8KFY - chains B and S of the 5 polymer chains in the assembly; structure by electron microscopy, 3.06 A resolution.

# Chain B
Molecule: Guanine nucleotide-binding protein G(I)/G(S)/G(T) subunit beta-1
Organism: Homo sapiens
UniProt: P62873 (GBB1_HUMAN); residues 1-340 here = UniProt positions 1-340
Sequence (366 residues; row label = number of the first residue in the row):
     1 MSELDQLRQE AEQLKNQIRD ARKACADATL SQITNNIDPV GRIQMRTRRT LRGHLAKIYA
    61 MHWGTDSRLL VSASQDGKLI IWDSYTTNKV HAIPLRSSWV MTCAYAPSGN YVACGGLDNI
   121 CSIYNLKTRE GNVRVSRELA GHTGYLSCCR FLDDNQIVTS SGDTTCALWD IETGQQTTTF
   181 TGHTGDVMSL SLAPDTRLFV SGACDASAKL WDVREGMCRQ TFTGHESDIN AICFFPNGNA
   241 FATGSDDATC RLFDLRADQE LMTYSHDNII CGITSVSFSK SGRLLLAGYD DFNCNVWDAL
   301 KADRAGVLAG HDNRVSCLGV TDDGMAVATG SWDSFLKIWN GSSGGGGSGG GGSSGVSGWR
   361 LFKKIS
Unresolved in the structure: 1-2, 341-366
Construct notes: expression tag (341-366)
Swiss-Prot annotation at these positions:
  - modified residue: Ser2 (N-acetylserine), His266 (Phosphohistidine)
  - natural variant: Leu30 (L30F: In MRD42; uncertain significance), Arg52 (R52G: In MRD42), Gly64 (G64V: In MRD42), Asp76 (D76E: In MRD42; D76G: In MRD42), Gly77 (G77S: In MRD42), Lys78 (K78R: In MRD42), Ile80 (I80N: In MRD42; I80T: In MRD42), His91 (H91R: In MRD42; uncertain significance), Ala92 (A92T: In MRD42), Pro94 (P94S: In MRD42), Leu95 (L95P: In MRD42), Arg96 (R96L: In MRD42), 5 further natural variant entries in UniProt

# Chain S
Molecule: scFv16
Organism: Homo sapiens
Notes: antibody fragment or engineered binder
Sequence (297 residues; each row starts with the number of its first residue; note: 2 numbers in that range are skipped by the numbering (no residue carries them; nothing is unmodelled there); a row labelled like 121A-121N holds insertion residues (121A, then the next letters in order); numbers below 1 keep their minus sign (Met-37 is residue -37)):
   -37 MLLVNQSHQG FNKEHTSKMV SAIVLYVLLA AAAHSAFADV QLVESGGGLV QPGGSRKLSC
    23 SASGFAFSSF GMHWVRQAPE KGLEWVAYIS SGSGTIYYAD TVKGRFTISR DDPKNTLFLQ
    83 MTSLRSEDTA MYYCVRSIYY YGSSPFDFWG QGTTLTVSS
121A-121N GGGGSGGGGSGGGG
   124 SDIVMTQATS SVPVTPGESV SISCRSSKSL LHSNGNTYLY WFLQRPGQSP QLLIYRMSNL
   184 ASGVPDRFSG SGSGTAFTLT ISRLEAEDVG VYYCMQHLEY PLTFGAGTKL ELKAAAHHHH
   244 HHHH
Unresolved in the structure: -37 to 1, 121A-121N, 236-247
Disulfides: Cys22-Cys96, Cys147-Cys217

# Interface between chain B and chain S
Contacting residue pairs - 13 pairs, chain B then chain S:
  Asp66(B) - Tyr103(S)
  Arg68(B) - Tyr103(S)
  Leu69(B) - Tyr103(S)  hydrophobic
  Asp83(B) - Tyr103(S)
  Val90(B) - Tyr102(S)  hydrophobic
  Arg129(B) - Val2(S)
  Arg129(B) - Arg98(S)  hydrogen bond (backbone-side chain)
  Arg129(B) - Asp109(S)  salt bridge
  Glu130(B) - Gly26(S)
  Glu130(B) - Phe27(S)
  Glu130(B) - Ala28(S)  hydrogen bond (backbone-backbone)
  Glu130(B) - Phe32(S)
  Gly131(B) - Phe32(S)
Also at the interface, not in a pair above, chain B (9 interface residues in all): His91
Also at the interface, not in a pair above, chain S (12 interface residues in all): Ile100, Phe110, Ser185

# In short
The interface between chain B and chain S involves 9 residues on one side and 12 on the other, with 2 hydrogen
bonds and 1 salt bridge. Polar pairs include Arg129(B)-Asp109(S), Arg129(B)-Arg98(S) and Glu130(B)-Ala28(S).
Here chain B is Guanine nucleotide-binding protein G(I)/G(S)/G(T) subunit beta-1 and chain S is scFv16, both
from Homo sapiens. Entry 8KFY (Gi bound CCR8 complex with nonpeptide agonist ZK 756326) was determined by
electron microscopy together with 8KFX and 8KFZ from the same study.
